8CN6 - chains A and G of the 3 polymer chains in the assembly; structure by X-ray diffraction, 2.43 A resolution.

# Chain A
Protein: CD59 glycoprotein
From: Homo sapiens
UniProt: P13987 (CD59_HUMAN); residues 1-76 here correspond to UniProt positions 26-101 (UniProt number = residue number + 25)
Chain sequence (77 residues; numbered 0 to 76; the number before each row is that of its first residue; numbering starts at 0):
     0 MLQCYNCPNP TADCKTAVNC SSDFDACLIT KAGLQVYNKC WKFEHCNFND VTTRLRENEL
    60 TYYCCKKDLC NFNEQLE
Construct notes: initiating methionine (0)
Curated features (UniProtKB/Swiss-Prot):
  - glycosylation: N18 (N-linked (GlcNAc...) asparagine), K41 (N-linked (Glc) (glycation) lysine), T51 (O-linked (GalNAc...) threonine), T52 (O-linked (GalNAc...) threonine)
Cystine bridges: C3-C26, C6-C13, C19-C39, C45-C63, C64-C69
Bound ions: Zn2+: M0 (shared with 2 residues of chain F)

# Chain G
Protein: Cyclic peptide CP-06
Chain sequence (16 residues; row label = number of the first residue in the row):
     1 XYSWTWGNRS SVRGCX
Modified positions: ACE (acetyl group) at position 1, NH2 (amino group) at position 16; R9, R13 (D-arginine; DAR); S10, S11 (D-serine; DSN); C15 (D-cysteine; DCY)
Glycans and other covalent adducts: covalent link ACE_1-C15

# Interface between chain A and chain G
Residue-residue contacts (27; chain A residue first):
  F42(A) with R9(G); S10(G); S11(G); V12(G), hydrophobic
  F47(A) with C15(G); NH2_16(G)
  L59(A) with C15(G)
  T60(A) with R13(G); G14(G), hydrogen bond (side chain-backbone); C15(G)
  Y61(A) with T5(G), hydrogen bond; V12(G); R13(G); G14(G), hydrogen bond (backbone-backbone); C15(G)
  Y62(A) with S11(G); V12(G); R13(G)
  C63(A) with S11(G), hydrogen bond (backbone-backbone); V12(G), hydrogen bond (backbone-backbone)
  C64(A) with S10(G)
  K65(A) with R9(G), hydrogen bond (side chain-backbone); S10(G), hydrogen bond (backbone-backbone)
  K66(A) with S10(G)
  Q74(A) with R13(G)
  L75(A) with R13(G)
  E76(A) with R13(G)
Also at the interface, not in a pair above, chain A (15 interface residues in all): C45, E58
Also at the interface, not in a pair above, chain G (10 interface residues in all): ACE_1
From the paper, about this interface:
  - interface residues, chain A: F42(A), F47(A), E58(A), L59(A), T60(A), Y61(A), Y62(A), K65(A), K66(A)

# Summary
The interface between chain A and chain G involves 15 residues on one side and 10 on the other, with 7
hydrogen bonds. Among the polar pairs are T60(A)-G14(G), Y61(A)-T5(G) and K65(A)-R9(G). From the paper:
interface residues F42(A), F47(A) and E58(A) among others.
Chain A is CD59 glycoprotein (Homo sapiens) and chain G is Cyclic peptide CP-06; the structure, CD59 in
complex with CP-06 peptide, was determined by X-ray diffraction.
